Entry 6H70 (X-ray diffraction, 1.83 A resolution); this record covers chains A and B of the 4 polymer chains in the assembly.

Chain A (and B):
Protein: Capsid protein VP1
Organism: Norwalk virus (strain GI/Human/United States/Norwalk/1968)
Notes: chain B of this document is another copy of the same molecule, construct and numbering; everything in this record applies to it too
UniProt: Q83884 (CAPSD_NVN68); residue numbers follow UniProt; this construct covers 227-518
Amino-acid sequence (292 residues; each row starts with the number of its first residue):
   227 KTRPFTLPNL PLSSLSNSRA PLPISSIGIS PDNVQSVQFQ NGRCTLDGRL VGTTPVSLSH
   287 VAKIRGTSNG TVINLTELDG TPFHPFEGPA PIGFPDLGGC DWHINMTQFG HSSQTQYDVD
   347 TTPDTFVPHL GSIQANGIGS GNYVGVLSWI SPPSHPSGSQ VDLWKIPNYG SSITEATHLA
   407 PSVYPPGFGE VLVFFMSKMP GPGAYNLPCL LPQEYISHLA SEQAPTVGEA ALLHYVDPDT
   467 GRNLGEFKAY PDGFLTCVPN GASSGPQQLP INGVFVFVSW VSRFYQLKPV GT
Disordered / not traced: 227, 518 (chain B: 227, 486-489, 517-518)
Construct notes: conflict Ile-253 (Met in Q83884)
Ion coordination: Na+: Phe-352, Asn-394, Gly-396
Curated features (UniProtKB/Swiss-Prot):
  - site: Lys-227, Thr-228 (Cleavage)

How chain A and chain B interact:
Residue-residue contacts (78; chain A residue first):
  Pro-234(A) with Ser-447(B)
  Asn-235(A) with Ser-447(B), hydrogen bond (backbone-side chain); Gln-449(B)
  Leu-236(A) with Val-282(B), hydrophobic; Ser-443(B); Ala-446(B); Ser-447(B)
  Ser-240(A) with Val-282(B); Ser-283(B)
  Leu-241(A) with Ser-283(B); Ser-285(B)
  Ser-242(A) with Ser-283(B); Ser-285(B)
  Pro-247(A) with Lys-289(B), hydrogen bond (backbone-side chain)
  Leu-248(A) with Ser-285(B)
  Pro-249(A) with Ser-285(B); His-286(B)
  Val-282(A) with Leu-236(B), hydrophobic; Ser-240(B)
  Ser-283(A) with Ser-240(B); Ser-242(B); Glu-440(B), hydrogen bond
  Leu-284(A) with Leu-284(B); Ser-285(B)
  Ser-285(A) with Ser-242(B); Leu-248(B); Pro-249(B); Leu-284(B)
  His-286(A) with Pro-249(B)
  Lys-289(A) with Pro-247(B), hydrogen bond (side chain-backbone)
  Asn-331(A) with Asn-331(B); Gln-340(B), hydrogen bond; Ser-374(B), hydrogen bond
  Thr-333(A) with Ser-374(B); Pro-426(B)
  Gln-334(A) with Pro-426(B); Gly-427(B), hydrogen bond (backbone-backbone)
  Phe-335(A) with Lys-424(B); Pro-426(B)
  Gly-336(A) with Gly-427(B), hydrogen bond (backbone-backbone); Pro-428(B); Gly-429(B)
  His-337(A) with Gly-427(B), hydrogen bond (backbone-backbone); Pro-428(B)
  Ser-338(A) with Trp-375(B); Pro-428(B)
  Ser-339(A) with Trp-375(B)
  Gln-340(A) with Asn-331(B), hydrogen bond; Gln-340(B); Gln-342(B); Ser-374(B), hydrogen bond; Trp-375(B)
  Gln-342(A) with Gln-340(B)
  Ser-374(A) with Asn-331(B), hydrogen bond; Thr-333(B); Gln-340(B), hydrogen bond
  Trp-375(A) with Thr-333(B); Ser-338(B); Ser-339(B); Gln-340(B)
  Lys-424(A) with Phe-335(B)
  Pro-426(A) with Thr-333(B); Gln-334(B); Phe-335(B)
  Gly-427(A) with Gln-334(B), hydrogen bond (backbone-backbone); Gly-336(B), hydrogen bond (backbone-backbone); His-337(B), hydrogen bond (backbone-backbone)
  Pro-428(A) with Gly-336(B); His-337(B); Ser-338(B)
  Gly-429(A) with Gly-336(B)
  Glu-440(A) with Ser-283(B), hydrogen bond
  Ser-443(A) with Leu-236(B)
  Ala-446(A) with Leu-236(B)
  Ser-447(A) with Pro-234(B); Asn-235(B), hydrogen bond (side chain-backbone); Leu-236(B)
  Gln-449(A) with Asn-235(B)
Also at the interface, not in a pair above, chain A (41 interface residues in all): Ser-239, Thr-341, Val-370, Met-425
Also at the interface, not in a pair above, chain B (40 interface residues in all): Leu-241, Thr-341, Val-370, Met-425

In short:
41 residues of chain A face 40 of chain B across their interface; the contacts include 18 hydrogen bonds.
Polar contacts include Asn-235(A)/Ser-447(B), Pro-247(A)/Lys-289(B) and Ser-283(A)/Glu-440(B). The Na+ site is
built by Phe-352(A), Asn-394(A) and Gly-396(A).
Both chains are Capsid protein VP1 (Norwalk virus (strain GI/Human/United States/Norwalk/1968)). Entry 6H70
(GI.1 human norovirus protruding domain in complex with Nano-62 and 2-fucosyllactose (2FL)) was determined by
X-ray diffraction (same publication as 6H6Y, 6H6Z, 6H71 and 6H72).
